PDB entry 4QVL | X-ray diffraction, 2.80 A resolution | chains R and S of the 28 polymer chains in the assembly

Chain R:
Name: Proteasome subunit alpha type-5
Organism: Saccharomyces cerevisiae
Notes: EC 3.4.25.1
UniProt: P32379 (PSA5_YEAST); residues -7 to 252 here correspond to UniProt positions 1-260 (UniProt number = residue number + 8)
Sequence (260 residues; each row starts with the number of its first residue; numbers below 1 keep their minus sign (Met-7 is residue -7)):
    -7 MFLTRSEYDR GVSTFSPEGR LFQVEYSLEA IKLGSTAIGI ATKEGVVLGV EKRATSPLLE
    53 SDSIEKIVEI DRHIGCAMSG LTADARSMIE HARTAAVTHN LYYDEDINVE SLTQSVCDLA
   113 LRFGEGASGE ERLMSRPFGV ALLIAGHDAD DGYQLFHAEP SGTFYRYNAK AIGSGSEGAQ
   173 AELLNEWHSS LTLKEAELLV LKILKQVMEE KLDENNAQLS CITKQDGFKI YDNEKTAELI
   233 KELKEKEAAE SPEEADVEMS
Disordered / not traced: -7 to 0, 118-124, 243-252

Chain S:
Name: Proteasome subunit alpha type-6
Organism: Saccharomyces cerevisiae
Notes: EC 3.4.25.1
UniProt: P40302 (PSA6_YEAST); residues 0-233 here correspond to UniProt positions 1-234 (UniProt number = residue number + 1)
Sequence (234 residues; each row starts with the number of its first residue; numbering starts at 0):
     0 MFRNNYDGDT VTFSPTGRLF QVEYALEAIK QGSVTVGLRS NTHAVLVALK RNADELSSYQ
    60 KKIIKCDEHM GLSLAGLAPD ARVLSNYLRQ QCNYSSLVFN RKLAVERAGH LLCDKAQKNT
   120 QSYGGRPYGV GLLIIGYDKS GAHLLEFQPS GNVTELYGTA IGARSQGAKT YLERTLDTFI
   180 KIDGNPDELI KAGVEAISQS LRDESLTVDN LSIAIVGKDT PFTIYDGEAV AKYI
Disordered / not traced: 0-2
Swiss-Prot annotation at these positions:
  - modified residue: Ser13 (Phosphoserine)
  - cross-link: Lys190 (Glycyl lysine isopeptide (Lys-Gly) (interchain with G-Cter in ubiquitin))

Interface between chain R and chain S:
Pairs across the interface (44):
  Arg2(R) - Gly7(S)
  Ser5(R) - Arg125(S)
  Thr6(R) - Gly7(S)
  Thr6(R) - Gln20(S)
  Phe7(R) - Gln20(S)  hydrogen bond (backbone-side chain)
  Phe7(R) - Tyr23(S)
  Phe7(R) - Leu76(S)  hydrophobic
  Phe7(R) - Arg125(S)
  Phe7(R) - Pro126(S)
  Phe7(R) - Gly128(S)
  Ser8(R) - Tyr23(S)
  Pro9(R) - Tyr23(S)  hydrophobic
  Pro9(R) - Glu26(S)
  Glu10(R) - Glu26(S)
  Glu10(R) - Gln30(S)
  Gly11(R) - Tyr23(S)
  Gly11(R) - Ala27(S)
  Leu13(R) - Arg125(S)
  Gln106(R) - Arg81(S)  hydrogen bond
  Asp110(R) - Arg81(S)  salt bridge
  Leu113(R) - Pro78(S)  hydrophobic
  Leu113(R) - Asp79(S)
  Leu113(R) - Arg125(S)
  Ser153(R) - Pro78(S)
  Gly154(R) - Pro78(S)
  Thr155(R) - Gln59(S)
  Phe156(R) - Gln59(S)
  Tyr157(R) - Arg50(S)  hydrogen bond (side chain-backbone)
  Tyr157(R) - Ala52(S)
  Tyr157(R) - Ser57(S)
  Tyr157(R) - Gln59(S)
  Arg158(R) - Ser56(S)
  Arg158(R) - Ser57(S)  hydrogen bond (backbone-backbone)
  Tyr159(R) - Ala52(S)
  Tyr159(R) - Asp53(S)
  Tyr159(R) - Leu55(S)
  Tyr159(R) - Ser56(S)
  Asn160(R) - Leu55(S)  hydrogen bond (backbone-backbone)
  Ala161(R) - Leu55(S)
  Gln172(R) - Asp53(S)  hydrogen bond
  Gln172(R) - Leu55(S)
  Leu176(R) - Glu54(S)
  Leu176(R) - Leu55(S)  hydrophobic
  Trp179(R) - Leu55(S)  hydrophobic
Other interface residues (no listed pair), chain R (27 interface residues in all): Gly3, Glu117, Leu175
Other interface residues (no listed pair), chain S (25 interface residues in all): Asp6, Ala24, Asn51, Gly123

In short:
The interface between chain R and chain S involves 27 residues on one side and 25 on the other; the contacts
include 6 hydrogen bonds and 1 salt bridge. Polar pairs include Asp110(R)-Arg81(S), Phe7(R)-Gln20(S) and
Gln106(R)-Arg81(S).
Chain R is Proteasome subunit alpha type-5 and chain S is Proteasome subunit alpha type-6, both from
Saccharomyces cerevisiae; the structure, yCP in complex with bortezomib, was determined by X-ray diffraction
(same publication as 4QUX, 4QUY, 4QV0, 4QV1, 4QV3, 4QV4 and 42 further entries).
